Entry 1Q3P (X-ray diffraction, 2.25 A resolution); this record covers chains A and C of the 4 polymer chains in the assembly.

# Chain A
Molecule: Shank1
Organism: Rattus norvegicus
Notes: fragment: PDZ domain
Reference sequence: Q9WV48 (SHAN1_RAT); residue numbers follow UniProt; this construct covers 582-690
Chain sequence (109 residues; each row starts with the number of its first residue):
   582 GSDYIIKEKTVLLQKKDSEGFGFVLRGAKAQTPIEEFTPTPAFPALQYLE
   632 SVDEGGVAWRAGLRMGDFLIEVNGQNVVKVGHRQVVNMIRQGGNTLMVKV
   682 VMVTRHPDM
Not modelled in the structure: 582-583, 610-614, 687-690
From the paper describing this entry:
  - specificity-determining residues: D634
  - conformationally variable residues (order/disorder transition): K610 to P614

# Chain C
Molecule: C-terminal hexapeptide from Guanylate kinase-associated protein
Chain sequence (6 residues; numbered 1 to 6; the number before each row is that of its first residue):
     1 EAQTRL

# Interface between chain A and chain C
Contacting residue pairs (26):
  G601(A) with L6(C)
  F602(A) with L6(C), hydrogen bond (backbone-backbone)
  G603(A) with L6(C), hydrogen bond (backbone-backbone)
  F604(A) with T4(C); R5(C); L6(C), hydrogen bond (backbone-backbone)
  V605(A) with Q3(C); T4(C); R5(C)
  L606(A) with A2(C); Q3(C); T4(C), hydrogen bond (backbone-backbone)
  R607(A) with E1(C), salt bridge; A2(C); Q3(C), hydrogen bond
  G608(A) with E1(C); A2(C), hydrogen bond (backbone-backbone)
  Y629(A) with E1(C)
  E631(A) with Q3(C)
  D634(A) with R5(C), salt bridge
  H663(A) with A2(C), hydrogen bond (side chain-backbone); Q3(C); T4(C), hydrogen bond
  V667(A) with T4(C)
  I670(A) with L6(C), hydrophobic
  R671(A) with L6(C)
Interface features reported in the paper:
  - specific contacts: F602(A)-L6(C) (backbone contact), G603(A)-L6(C) (backbone contact), F604(A)-L6(C) (backbone contact), R607(A)-Q3(C) (hydrogen bond), R607(A)-E1(C), Y629(A)-E1(C) (hydrogen bond), D634(A)-R5(C) (salt bridge), H663(A)-T4(C) (hydrogen bond), I670(A)-L6(C) (hydrophobic contact)

# Summary
The interface between chain A and chain C involves 15 residues on one side and 6 on the other, with 8 hydrogen
bonds and 2 salt bridges. Polar contacts include R607(A)-E1(C), D634(A)-R5(C) and G603(A)-L6(C). The paper
describes backbone contacts between F602(A) and L6(C), G603(A) and L6(C) and F604(A) and L6(C); hydrogen bonds
between R607(A) and Q3(C), Y629(A) and E1(C) and H663(A) and T4(C); a contact between R607(A) and E1(C). From
the paper: the specificity determinant D634(A); conformational variability at K610(A).
Chain A is Shank1 (Rattus norvegicus) and chain C is C-terminal hexapeptide from Guanylate kinase-associated
protein; the structure, Crystal structure of the Shank PDZ-ligand complex reveals a class I PDZ interaction
and a novel ..., was determined by X-ray diffraction (same publication as 1Q3O).
